PDB entry 9C4D | electron microscopy, 4.17 A resolution (low resolution: residue-level contacts below are approximate; hydrogen-bond / salt-bridge calls are withheld) | chains B and J of the 10 polymer chains in the assembly

== Chain B ==
Molecule: 77-nt DNA strand
Sequence (77 nucleotides; each row starts with the number of its first residue; numbers below 1 keep their minus sign (DA-79 is residue -79)):
   -79 AGTGGGTCTA TAGCAACGTT GTTTCCTGTT TACTAATAAA TAAGGTGACA GAAAAAAAGT
   -19 TGGAGCTATG CTAAAAA

== Chain J ==
Name: HTH-type transcriptional regulator MntR
Organism: Bacillus subtilis
UniProt: P54512 (MNTR_BACSU); numbering as in UniProt (aligned over 1-142)
Amino-acid sequence (142 residues; numbered 1 to 142; the number before each row is that of its first residue):
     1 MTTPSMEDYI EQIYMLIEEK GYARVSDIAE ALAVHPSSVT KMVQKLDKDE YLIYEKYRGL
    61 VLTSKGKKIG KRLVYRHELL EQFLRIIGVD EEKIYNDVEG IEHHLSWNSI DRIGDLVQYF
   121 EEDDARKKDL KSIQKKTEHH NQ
Not modelled in the structure: 1-2
Bound ions: Mn2+ site 1: Asp8, Glu99, Glu102, His103; Mn2+ site 2: Glu11, His77, Glu102
UniProt features mapped onto this chain:
  - binding site (Cd(2+)): Asp8, Glu11, His77, Glu99, Glu102, His103
  - binding site (Mn(2+)): Asp8, Glu11, His77, Glu99, Glu102, His103
  - mutagenesis: Asp8 (D8M: Binds only one manganese ion, in a pseudo-hexacoordinate geometry), Glu11 (E11K: Retains selectivity for activation by Mn(2+) and Cd(2+) over Co(2+) and Fe(2+). Can bind Mn(2+) in the C site, despite alteration to the A site, and adopt active DNA-binding conformations ...), His77 (H77A: Retains selectivity for activation by Mn(2+) and Cd(2+) over Co(2+) and Fe(2+). Can bind Mn(2+) in the C site, despite alteration to the A site, and adopt active DNA-binding conformations ...)
Reported in the primary citation:
  - mutagenesis - Y22A: abolished binding to P84
  - mutagenesis - Y22A, D27A: unchanged binding to C84
  - mutagenesis - Y22A, D27A: unchanged binding to H26
  - mutagenesis - D27A: increased binding to P84

== Chain B / chain J interface ==
Contacting residue pairs (9; chain B residue first):
  DG-78(B) - Arg24(J)
  DG-78(B) - Ser26(J)
  DT-77(B) - Val25(J)
  DT-77(B) - Pro36(J)
  DT-77(B) - Tyr57(J)
  DG-76(B) - His35(J)
  DG-76(B) - Thr40(J)
  DG-76(B) - Lys56(J)
  DG-75(B) - Ser37(J)

== In short ==
The interface between chain B and chain J involves 4 residues on one side and 9 on the other. Curated
annotation (UniProt) lists 6 Cd2+-binding residues, 6 Mn2+-binding residues and 3 mutagenesis sites on chain
J. The paper reports that Y22A of chain J abolishes binding to P84; D27A of chain J increases binding to P84.
Here chain B is a 77-nt DNA strand and chain J is HTH-type transcriptional regulator MntR (Bacillus subtilis).
Entry 9C4D (The structure of 4 MntR homodimers bound to the promoter sequence of mnep) was determined by
electron microscopy (same publication as 9C4C).
